Entry 4PZ6 (X-ray diffraction, 2.41 A resolution); this record covers chains A and Q.

# Chain A
Name: mRNA-capping enzyme subunit alpha
From: Schizosaccharomyces pombe
Notes: EC 2.7.7.50
UniProtKB: P40997 (MCE1_SCHPO); residue numbers follow UniProt; this construct covers 1-402
Sequence (403 residues; numbered 0 to 402; the number before each row is that of its first residue; numbering starts at 0):
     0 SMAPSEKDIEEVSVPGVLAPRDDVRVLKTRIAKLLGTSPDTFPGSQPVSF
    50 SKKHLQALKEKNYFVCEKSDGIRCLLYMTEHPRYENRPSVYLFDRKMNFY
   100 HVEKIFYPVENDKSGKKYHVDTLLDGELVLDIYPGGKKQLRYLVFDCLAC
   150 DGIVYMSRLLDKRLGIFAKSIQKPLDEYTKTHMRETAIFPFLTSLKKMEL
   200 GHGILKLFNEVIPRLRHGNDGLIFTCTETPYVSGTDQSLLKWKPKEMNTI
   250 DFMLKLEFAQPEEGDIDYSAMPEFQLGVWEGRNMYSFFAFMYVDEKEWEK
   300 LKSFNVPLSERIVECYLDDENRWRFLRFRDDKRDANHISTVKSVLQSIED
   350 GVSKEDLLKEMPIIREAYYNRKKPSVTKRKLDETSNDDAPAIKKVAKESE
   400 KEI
Not modelled in the structure: 373-402
Construct notes: expression tag (0)
Curated features (UniProtKB/Swiss-Prot):
  - active site: Lys67 (N6-GMP-lysine intermediate)
  - mutagenesis: Lys67 (K67A: Loss of function)
Reported in the primary citation:
  - binding site for guanosine: Phe144, Ile222
  - mutagenesis - R157A/G276R, R157E/G276R, G164A, G164T, H201N: decreased growth
  - mutagenesis - R157E/H201N, G164A/G276R, G164T/H201N, G164T/G276R, H201N/R364A/Y368F, H201N/G276R: abolished growth
  - mutagenesis - G276R (Kd 0.28 uM): unchanged binding to DNA-directed RNA polymerase II subunit rpb1 (chain Q)
  - mutagenesis - R157A, R157E, G276R, R364A: decreased growth in response to 37 degC
  - mutagenesis - G276R: unchanged catalytic activity
  - mutagenesis - G276R (Kd 0.28 uM): unchanged binding to Pol2 CTD-Ser5-PO4

# Chain Q
Name: DNA-directed RNA polymerase II subunit rpb1
Notes: fragment: phosphorylated C-terminal domain peptide
UniProtKB: P36594 (RPB1_SCHPO); residues 101-121 here correspond to UniProt positions 1578-1598 (UniProt number = residue number + 1477)
Sequence (21 residues; each row starts with the number of its first residue):
   101 YSPTSPSYSPTSPSYSPTSPS
Not modelled in the structure: 101-104, 113-121
Modified residues: Ser102, Ser105, Ser109, Ser112, Ser116, Ser119 (phosphoserine; SEP)

# Interface between chain A and chain Q
Residue-residue contacts - 17 pairs, chain A then chain Q:
  Phe63(A) - Pro110(Q)
  Arg157(A) - Ser105(Q)
  Asp160(A) - Pro106(Q)
  Asp160(A) - Ser107(Q)  hydrogen bond
  Asp160(A) - Tyr108(Q)  hydrogen bond (backbone-backbone)
  Lys161(A) - Pro106(Q)
  Leu163(A) - Tyr108(Q)  hydrophobic
  Gly164(A) - Pro106(Q)
  Gly164(A) - Ser107(Q)
  Ile165(A) - Pro106(Q)
  Leu194(A) - Tyr108(Q)  hydrophobic
  Met197(A) - Tyr108(Q)
  Met197(A) - Pro110(Q)
  Leu199(A) - Ser112(Q)
  His201(A) - Ser112(Q)
  Arg364(A) - Ser112(Q)
  Tyr368(A) - Ser112(Q)
Also at the interface, not in a pair above, chain A (16 interface residues in all): Lys168, Lys195, Glu198
Also at the interface, not in a pair above, chain Q (7 interface residues in all): Thr111
From the paper, about this interface:
  - interface residues, chain A: Ser156(A), Arg157(A), Asp160(A), Leu163(A), Gly164(A), Leu194(A), His201(A)
  - hot spots on chain A (mutagenesis) - R157E/H201N, G164T/H201N, G164T (50-fold), H201N (50-fold): decreased binding to DNA-directed RNA polymerase II subunit rpb1 (chain Q)

# In short
The interface between chain A and chain Q involves 16 residues on one side and 7 on the other, with 2 hydrogen
bonds. Polar pairs include Asp160(A)-Ser107(Q) and Asp160(A)-Tyr108(Q). From the paper: a binding site for
guanosine at Phe144(A) and Ile222(A); R157E/H201N, G164A/G276R and G164T/H201N of chain A, among others,
abolish growth; 15 substitutions were tested in all.
Chain A is mRNA-capping enzyme subunit alpha (Schizosaccharomyces pombe) and chain Q is DNA-directed RNA
polymerase II subunit rpb1; the structure, PCE1 guanylyltransferase bound to SER2/SER5 phosphorylated RNA pol
II CTD, was determined by X-ray diffraction together with 4PZ7 and 4PZ8 from the same study.
